3QUY - chains C and D of the 4 polymer chains in the assembly; structure by X-ray diffraction, 2.25 A resolution.

Chain C:
Name: Valpha14 (mouse variable domain, human constant domain)
Source organism: Mus musculus
Amino-acid sequence (209 residues; row label = number of the first residue in the row; note: 3 numbers in that range are skipped by the numbering (no residue carries them; nothing is unmodelled there); numbers below 1 keep their minus sign (Met-1 is residue -1)):
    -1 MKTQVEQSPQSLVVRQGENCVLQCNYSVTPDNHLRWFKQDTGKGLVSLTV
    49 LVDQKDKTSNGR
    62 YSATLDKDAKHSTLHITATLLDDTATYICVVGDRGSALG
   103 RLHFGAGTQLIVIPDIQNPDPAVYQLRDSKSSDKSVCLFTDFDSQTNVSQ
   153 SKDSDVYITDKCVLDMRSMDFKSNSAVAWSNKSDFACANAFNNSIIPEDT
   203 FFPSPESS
Unresolved in the structure: -1 to 0, 185, 207-210
Disulfides: Cys22-Cys90, Cys139-Cys189
Residues lining bound ligands: QUY ((2S,3R,4S,5R,6S)-6-[(2S,3S,4R)-2-(hexacosanoylamino)-3,4-dihydroxy-octadecoxy]-3,4,5-trihydroxy-N-(phenylmethyl)oxane-2-carboxamide): Pro28, Asp29, Asn30, Asp94, Arg95, Gly96

Chain D:
Name: Vbeta8.2 (mouse variable domain, human constant domain)
Source organism: Mus musculus
Amino-acid sequence (241 residues; row label = number of the first residue in the row; numbering starts at 0):
     0 MEAAVTQSPRNKVAVTGGKVTLSCNQTNNHNNMYWYRQDTGHGLRLIHYS
    50 YGAGSTEKGDIPDGYKASRPSQENFSLILELATPSQTSVYFCASGDEGYT
   100 QYFGPGTRLLVLEDLRNVTPPKVSLFEPSKAEISHTQKATLVCLATGFYP
   150 DHVELSWWVNGKEVHSGVCTDPQPLKEQPALNDSRYSLSSRLRVSATFWQ
   200 NPRNHFRCQVQFYGLSENDEWTQDRAKPVTQIVSAEAWGRA
Unresolved in the structure: 0-1
Disulfides: Cys23-Cys91, Cys142-Cys207

How chain C and chain D interact:
Pairs across the interface (100; chain C residue first):
  Asn30(C) with Tyr98(D)
  His31(C) with Tyr98(D)
  Arg33(C) with Tyr98(D); Thr99(D)
  Gln37(C) with Gln37(D), hydrogen bond; Phe90(D)
  Gly40(C) with Arg107(D), hydrogen bond (backbone-side chain)
  Lys41(C) with Phe90(D)
  Gly42(C) with Phe90(D)
  Leu43(C) with Leu43(D), hydrophobic; Phe102(D), hydrophobic
  Val50(C) with Tyr98(D)
  Ile89(C) with Gln37(D)
  Arg95(C) with Tyr98(D)
  Gly96(C) with Tyr98(D)
  Ser97(C) with Glu96(D); Gly97(D); Tyr98(D)
  Ala98(C) with Asn31(D); Tyr33(D); Asp95(D); Glu96(D), hydrogen bond (backbone-backbone); Gly97(D), hydrogen bond (backbone-backbone)
  Arg103(C) with Leu45(D); Tyr48(D), hydrogen bond; Asp59(D), salt bridge
  Leu104(C) with Tyr35(D); Gln100(D)
  Phe106(C) with Tyr35(D), hydrophobic; Gly42(D); Leu43(D); Phe102(D), hydrophobic
  Gly107(C) with Gly42(D)
  Ala108(C) with Gly40(D); His41(D); Gly42(D)
  Asp122(C) with His134(D), salt bridge
  Tyr126(C) with Ser128(D); Ala130(D); Glu131(D); His134(D); Thr135(D)
  Gln127(C) with Ser128(D)
  Leu128(C) with Phe125(D); Glu126(D); Thr139(D); Val141(D), hydrophobic
  Arg129(C) with Phe125(D); Glu126(D), hydrogen bond (backbone-backbone)
  Asp130(C) with Ser123(D), hydrogen bond; Leu124(D); Phe125(D)
  Ser131(C) with Leu124(D), hydrogen bond (backbone-backbone); Glu126(D); Glu235(D), hydrogen bond (side chain-backbone)
  Lys136(C) with Phe125(D)
  Ser137(C) with Phe125(D)
  Val138(C) with Phe125(D), hydrophobic; Leu143(D), hydrophobic
  Leu140(C) with Thr139(D); Val141(D), hydrophobic
  Thr142(C) with Arg192(D)
  Asp143(C) with Thr135(D); Arg192(D), salt bridge
  Tyr159(C) with Leu174(D), hydrophobic; Lys175(D); Glu176(D), hydrogen bond (side chain-backbone); Gln177(D)
  Ile160(C) with Leu174(D)
  Thr161(C) with Asp170(D); Ser188(D); Arg190(D), hydrogen bond
  Asp162(C) with Arg190(D), hydrogen bond (backbone-side chain)
  Cys164(C) with Cys168(D), disulfide; Thr169(D), hydrogen bond (side chain-backbone); Arg190(D), hydrogen bond
  Val165(C) with Cys168(D), hydrogen bond (backbone-side chain)
  Leu166(C) with Gly166(D); Val167(D); Cys168(D); Arg192(D)
  Asp167(C) with Ser165(D); Gly166(D), hydrogen bond (backbone-backbone)
  Met168(C) with Lys137(D); Ser165(D); Arg192(D); Val193(D); Ser194(D)
  Arg169(C) with Ser165(D), hydrogen bond (backbone-side chain)
  Met171(C) with Lys137(D)
  Phe173(C) with Lys137(D); Arg192(D)
  Ser175(C) with Arg192(D), hydrogen bond
  Ser177(C) with Arg190(D), hydrogen bond
  Ala178(C) with Arg190(D)
  Val179(C) with Arg190(D)
  Trp181(C) with Leu143(D), hydrophobic; Ser186(D)
  Phe203(C) with His134(D)
  Pro205(C) with Ala130(D), hydrophobic
Other interface residues (no listed pair), chain C (56 interface residues in all): Phe35, Val48, Leu99, Asp157, Ser170
Other interface residues (no listed pair), chain D (55 interface residues in all): Tyr50, Pro104, Leu140, His164, Ala236
Cross-chain cystine bridges: Cys164(C)-Cys168(D)

Overview:
56 residues of chain C and 55 residues of chain D are in contact, with 1 disulfide bond, 19 hydrogen bonds and
3 salt bridges. Among the polar pairs are Arg103(C)-Asp59(D), Asp122(C)-His134(D) and Asp143(C)-Arg192(D).
Bound to chain C: compound QUY.
Here chain C is Valpha14 (mouse variable domain, human constant domain) and chain D is Vbeta8.2 (mouse
variable domain, human constant domain), both from Mus musculus. Entry 3QUY (Structure of the mouse
CD1d-BnNH-GSL-1'-iNKT TCR complex) was determined by X-ray diffraction (same publication as 3QUX and 3QUZ).
